5ONA - chains A and B of the 3 polymer chains in the assembly; structure by X-ray diffraction, 2.70 A resolution.

Chain A:
Name: CCR4-NOT transcription complex subunit 1
Organism: Homo sapiens
UniProt: A5YKK6 (CNOT1_HUMAN); residues 1351-1588 here = UniProt positions 1351-1588
Sequence (244 residues; numbered 1345 to 1588; the number before each row is that of its first residue):
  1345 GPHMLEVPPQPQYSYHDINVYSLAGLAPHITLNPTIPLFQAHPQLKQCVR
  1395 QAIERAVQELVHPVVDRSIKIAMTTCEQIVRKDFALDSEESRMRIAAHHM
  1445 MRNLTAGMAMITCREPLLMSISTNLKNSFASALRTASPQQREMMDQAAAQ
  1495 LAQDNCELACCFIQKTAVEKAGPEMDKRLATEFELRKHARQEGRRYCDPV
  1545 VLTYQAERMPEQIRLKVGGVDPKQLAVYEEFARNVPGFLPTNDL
Unresolved in the structure: 1345-1352
Construct notes: expression tag (1345-1350)

Chain B:
Name: CCR4-NOT transcription complex subunit 9
Organism: Homo sapiens
UniProt: Q92600 (CNOT9_HUMAN); residue numbers follow UniProt; this construct covers 19-285
Sequence (273 residues; each row starts with the number of its first residue):
    13 GPHMLEREKIYQWINELSSPETRENALLELSKKRESVPDLAPMLWHSFGT
    63 IAALLQEIVNIYPSINPPTLTAHQSNRVCNALALLQCVASHPETRSAFLA
   113 AHIPLFLYPFLHTVSKTRPFEYLRLTSLGVIGALVKTDEQEVINFLLTTE
   163 IIPLCLRIMESGSELSKTVATFILQKILLDDTGLAYICQTYERFSHVAMI
   213 LGKMVLQLSKEPSARLLKHVVRCYLRLSDNPRAREALRQCLPDQLKDTTF
   263 AQVLKDDTTTKRWLAQLVKNLQE
Construct notes: expression tag (13-18)
UniProt features mapped onto this chain:
  - mutagenesis: Arg227 (R227E: Loss of DNA binding)

How chain A and chain B interact:
Pairs across the interface - 62 pairs, chain A then chain B:
  Pro1353(A) - Thr81(B)
  Ala1416(A) - Phe118(B)  hydrophobic
  Thr1418(A) - Ala112(B)
  Thr1419(A) - Leu67(B)
  Thr1419(A) - Ala113(B)  hydrogen bond (side chain-backbone)
  Thr1419(A) - His114(B)
  Thr1419(A) - Phe118(B)
  Gln1422(A) - Ala112(B)
  Ile1423(A) - Trp57(B)  hydrophobic
  Ile1423(A) - Ile63(B)  hydrophobic
  Ile1423(A) - Ala113(B)  hydrophobic
  Lys1426(A) - Trp57(B)  hydrogen bond (side chain-backbone)
  Lys1426(A) - Ser59(B)  hydrogen bond (side chain-backbone)
  Asp1427(A) - Ser59(B)
  Asp1427(A) - Phe60(B)
  Asp1427(A) - Gly61(B)  hydrogen bond (side chain-backbone)
  Phe1428(A) - Phe60(B)  hydrophobic
  Met1444(A) - Leu67(B)  hydrophobic
  Asn1447(A) - Val71(B)
  Leu1448(A) - Val71(B)  hydrophobic
  Leu1448(A) - Phe118(B)  hydrophobic
  Gly1451(A) - Tyr74(B)
  Met1452(A) - Tyr74(B)
  Met1452(A) - Leu117(B)
  Met1452(A) - Phe118(B)  hydrophobic
  Met1454(A) - Pro75(B)  hydrophobic
  Ile1455(A) - Tyr74(B)  hydrophobic
  Ile1455(A) - Ile77(B)  hydrophobic
  Ile1455(A) - Pro121(B)  hydrophobic
  Arg1458(A) - Asn78(B)
  Glu1459(A) - Asn78(B)
  Glu1459(A) - His124(B)  salt bridge
  Tyr1548(A) - Pro54(B)
  Tyr1548(A) - His58(B)  hydrogen bond
  Gln1549(A) - His58(B)  hydrogen bond (side chain-backbone)
  Met1553(A) - His58(B)
  Pro1554(A) - Tyr23(B)
  Gln1556(A) - Tyr23(B)
  Gln1556(A) - Asn27(B)  hydrogen bond (backbone-side chain)
  Ile1557(A) - Tyr23(B)
  Ile1557(A) - Asn27(B)
  Ile1557(A) - Met55(B)  hydrophobic
  Leu1559(A) - Phe60(B)  hydrophobic
  Val1564(A) - Phe60(B)  hydrophobic
  Gln1568(A) - Asn27(B)
  Gln1568(A) - Ser30(B)  hydrogen bond (backbone-side chain)
  Gln1568(A) - Phe60(B)
  Leu1569(A) - Phe60(B)  hydrophobic
  Ala1570(A) - Ser30(B)
  Ala1570(A) - Ser31(B)
  Val1571(A) - Ser30(B)
  Val1571(A) - Gly61(B)
  Val1571(A) - Ala64(B)
  Val1571(A) - Ala65(B)
  Val1571(A) - Gln68(B)  hydrogen bond (backbone-side chain)
  Tyr1572(A) - Phe60(B)  hydrophobic
  Glu1574(A) - Pro32(B)
  Glu1574(A) - Gln68(B)
  Phe1575(A) - Ala64(B)
  Phe1575(A) - Gln68(B)
  Asn1578(A) - Asn72(B)
  Pro1580(A) - Val71(B)  hydrophobic
Interface residues without a listed pair, chain A (40 interface residues in all): Arg1411, Ile1415, Arg1552, Lys1567, Gly1581
Interface residues without a listed pair, chain B (37 interface residues in all): Glu20, Ile26, Arg35, Pro79, Glu105, Glu162

In short:
The interface between chain A and chain B involves 40 residues on one side and 37 on the other; the contacts
include 9 hydrogen bonds and 1 salt bridge. Polar pairs include Glu1459(A)-His124(B), Thr1419(A)-Ala113(B) and
Lys1426(A)-Trp57(B).
Here chain A is CCR4-NOT transcription complex subunit 1 and chain B is CCR4-NOT transcription complex subunit
9, both from Homo sapiens. Entry 5ONA (Drosophila Bag-of-marbles CBM peptide bound to human CAF40-CNOT1) was
determined by X-ray diffraction, deposited together with 5ONB.
